Entry 5IJO (electron microscopy, 21.40 A resolution (very low resolution: no residue pairs are listed; an interface is given only as per-side residue counts)); this record covers chains C and D of the 26 polymer chains in the assembly.

# Chain C
Name: Nuclear pore complex protein Nup93
From: Homo sapiens
UniProt: Q8N1F7 (NUP93_HUMAN); residue numbers follow UniProt; this construct covers 1-819
Amino-acid sequence (819 residues; numbered 1 to 819; the number before each row is that of its first residue):
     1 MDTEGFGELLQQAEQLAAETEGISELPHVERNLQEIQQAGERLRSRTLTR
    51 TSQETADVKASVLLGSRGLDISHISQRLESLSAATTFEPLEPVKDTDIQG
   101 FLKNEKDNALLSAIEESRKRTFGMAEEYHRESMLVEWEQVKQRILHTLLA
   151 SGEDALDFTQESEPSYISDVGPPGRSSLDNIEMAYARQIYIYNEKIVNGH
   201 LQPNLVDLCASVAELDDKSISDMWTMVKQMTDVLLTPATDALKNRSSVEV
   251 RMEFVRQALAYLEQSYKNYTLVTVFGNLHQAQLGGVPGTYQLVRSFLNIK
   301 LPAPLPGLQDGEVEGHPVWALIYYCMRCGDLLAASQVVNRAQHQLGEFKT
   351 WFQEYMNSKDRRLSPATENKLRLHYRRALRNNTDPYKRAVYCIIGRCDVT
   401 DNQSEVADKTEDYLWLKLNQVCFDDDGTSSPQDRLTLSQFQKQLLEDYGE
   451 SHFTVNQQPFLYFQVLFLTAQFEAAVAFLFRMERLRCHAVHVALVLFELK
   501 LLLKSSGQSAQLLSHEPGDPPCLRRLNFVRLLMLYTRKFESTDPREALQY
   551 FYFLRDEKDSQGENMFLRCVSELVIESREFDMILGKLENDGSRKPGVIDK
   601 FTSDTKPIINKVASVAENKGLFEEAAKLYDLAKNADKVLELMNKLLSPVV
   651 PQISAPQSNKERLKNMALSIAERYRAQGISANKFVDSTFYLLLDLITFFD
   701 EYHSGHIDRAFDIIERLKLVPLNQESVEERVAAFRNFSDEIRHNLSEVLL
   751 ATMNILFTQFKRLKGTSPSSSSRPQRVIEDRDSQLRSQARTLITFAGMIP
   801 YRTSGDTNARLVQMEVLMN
Not modelled in the structure: 43-172, 235-249, 280-281, 456-458, 505-521, 766-777, 816-819
UniProt features mapped onto this chain:
  - modified residue: Thr49 (Phosphothreonine), Ser52 (Phosphoserine), Ser66 (Phosphoserine), Ser72 (Phosphoserine), Ser75 (Phosphoserine), Ser80 (Phosphoserine), Ser430 (Phosphoserine), Ser767 (Phosphoserine)
  - natural variant: Arg388 (R388W: In NPHS12), Gly591 (G591V: In NPHS12), Tyr629 (Y629C: In NPHS12)

# Chain D
Name: Nuclear pore complex protein Nup205
From: Homo sapiens
UniProt: Q92621 (NU205_HUMAN); residue numbers follow UniProt; this construct covers 1-2012
Amino-acid sequence (2012 residues; row label = number of the first residue in the row):
     1 MATPLAVNSAASLWGPYKDIWHKVGNALWRRQPEAVHLLDKILKKHKPDF
    51 ISLFKNPPKNVQQHEKVQKASTEGVAIQGQQGTRLLPEQLIKEAFILSDL
   101 FDIGELAAVELLLAGEHQQPHFPGLTRGLVAVLLYWDGKRCIANSLKALI
   151 QSRRGKTWTLELSPELASMTTRFTDELMEQGLTYKVLTLVSQIDVNNEFE
   201 KLQRERGLGSEKHRKEVSDLIKECRQSLAESLFAWACQSPLGKEDTLLLI
   251 GHLERVTVEANGSLDAVNLALLMALLYCFDISFIEQSTEERDDMIHQLPL
   301 LTEKQYIATIHSRLQDSQLWKLPGLQATVRLAWALALRGISQLPDVTALA
   351 EFTEADEAMAELAIADNVFLFLMESVVVSEYFYQEEFYIRRVHNLITDFL
   401 ALMPMKVKQLRNRADEDARMIHMSMQMGNEPPISLRRDLEHLMLLIGELY
   451 KKNPFHLELALEYWCPTEPLQTPTIMGSYLGVAHQRPPQRQVVLSKFVRQ
   501 MGDLLPPTIYIPYLKMLQGLANGPQCAHYCFSLLKVNGSSHVENIQGAGG
   551 SPVSWEHFFHSLMLYHEHLRKDLPSADSVQYRHLPSRGITQKEQDGLIAF
   601 LQLTSTIITWSENARLALCEHPQWTPVVVILGLLQCSIPPVLKAELLKTL
   651 AAFGKSPEIAASLWQSLEYTQILQTVRIPSQRQAIGIEVELNEIESRCEE
   701 YPLTRAFCQLISTLVESSFPSNLGAGLRPPGFDPYLQFLRDSVFLRFRTR
   751 AYRRAAEKWEVAEVVLEVFYKLLRDYEPQLEDFVDQFVELQGEEIIAYKP
   801 PGFSLMYHLLNESPMLELALSLLEEGVKQLDTYAPFPGKKHLEKAVQHCL
   851 ALLNLTLQKENLFMDLLRESQLALIVCPLEQLLQGINPRTKKADNVVNIA
   901 RYLYHGNTNPELAFESAKILCCISCNSNIQIKLVGDFTHDQSISQKLMAG
   951 FVECLDCEDAEEFVRLEEGSELEKKLVAIRHETRIHILNLLITSLECNPP
  1001 NLALYLLGFELKKPVSTTNLQDPGVLGCPRTCLHAILNILEKGTEGRTGP
  1051 VAVRESPQLAELCYQVIYQLCACSDTSGPTMRYLRTSQDFLFSQLQYLPF
  1101 SNKEYEISMLNQMSWLMKTASIELRVTSLNRQRSHTQRLLHLLLDDMPVK
  1151 PYSDGEGGIEDENRSVSGFLHFDTATKVRRKILNILDSIDFSQEIPEPLQ
  1201 LDFFDRAQIEQVIANCEHKNLRGQTVCNVKLLHRVLVAEVNALQGMAAIG
  1251 QRPLLMEEISTVLQYVVGRNKLLQCLHAKRHALESWRQLVEIILTACPQD
  1301 LIQAEDRQLIIRDILQDVHDKILDDEAAQELMPVVAGAVFTLTAHLSQAV
  1351 LTEQKETSVLGPAEAHYAFMLDSCFTSPPPEENPLVGFASIGDSSLYIIL
  1401 KKLLDFILKTGGGFQRVRTHLYGSLLYYLQIAQRPDEPDTLEAAKKTMWE
  1451 RLTAPEDVFSKLQRENIAIIESYGAALMEVVCRDACDGHEIGRMLALALL
  1501 DRIVSVDKQQQWLLYLSNSGYLKVLVDSLVEDDRTLQSLLTPQPPLLKAL
  1551 YTYESKMAFLTRVAKIQQGALELLRSGVIVRLAQCQVYDMRPETDPQSMF
  1601 GMRDPPMFIPTPVDRYRQILLPALQLCQVILTSSMAQHLQAAGQVLQFLI
  1651 SHSDTIQAILRCQDVSAGSLQELALLTGIISKAALPGILSELDVDVNEGS
  1701 LMELQGHIGRFQRQCLGLLSRFGGSDRLRQFKFQDDNVEGDKVSKKDEIE
  1751 LAMQQICANVMEYCQSLMLQSSPTFQHAVCLFTPSLSETVNRDGPRQDTQ
  1801 APVVPYWRLPGLGIIIYLLKQSANDFFSYYDSHRQSVSKLQNVEQLPPDE
  1851 IKELCQSVMPAGVDKISTAQKYVLARRRLVKVINNRAKLLSLCSFIIETC
  1901 LFILWRHLEYYLLHCMPTDSQDSLFASRTLFKSRRLQDSFASETNLDFRS
  1951 GLAIVSQHDLDQLQADAINAFGESLQKKLLDIEGLYSKVRSRYSFIQALV
  2001 RRIRGLLRISRN
Not modelled in the structure: 1-8, 26-37, 76-81, 120-128, 155-163, 175-180, 257-262, 287-303, 380-383, 421-426, 455-457, 468-492, 538-552, 574-590, 621-624, 640-641, 671, 681-685, 745, 752-753, 784-791, 813, 828-838, 873-875, 889-891, 907-908, 925-1391, 1596-1606, 1693-2012
UniProt features mapped onto this chain:
  - modified residue: Ala2 (N-acetylalanine), Thr3 (Phosphothreonine), Ser575 (Phosphoserine), Ser1165 (Phosphoserine), Ser1167 (Phosphoserine), Ser1939 (Phosphoserine), Ser1942 (Phosphoserine)
  - natural variant: Phe1995 (F1995S: In NPHS13)

# How chain C and chain D interact
At this resolution (21 A) residue pairs are not listed: 30 residues of chain C and 28 of chain D lie at the interface.

# Summary
Chain C and chain D form an interface of 30 and 28 residues respectively.
Here chain C is Nuclear pore complex protein Nup93 and chain D is Nuclear pore complex protein Nup205, both
from Homo sapiens. Entry 5IJO (Alternative composite structure of the inner ring of the human nuclear pore
complex (16 copies of ...) was determined by electron microscopy together with 5IJN from the same study.
